PDB entry 2AD6 | X-ray diffraction, 1.50 A resolution | chains C and D of the 4 polymer chains in the assembly

[Chain C]
Name: Methanol dehydrogenase subunit 1
From: Methylophilus methylotrophus
Notes: EC 1.1.99.8
Reference sequence: P38539 (DHM1_METME); residues 1-571 here correspond to UniProt positions 3-573 (UniProt number = residue number + 2)
Amino-acid sequence (571 residues; each row starts with the number of its first residue):
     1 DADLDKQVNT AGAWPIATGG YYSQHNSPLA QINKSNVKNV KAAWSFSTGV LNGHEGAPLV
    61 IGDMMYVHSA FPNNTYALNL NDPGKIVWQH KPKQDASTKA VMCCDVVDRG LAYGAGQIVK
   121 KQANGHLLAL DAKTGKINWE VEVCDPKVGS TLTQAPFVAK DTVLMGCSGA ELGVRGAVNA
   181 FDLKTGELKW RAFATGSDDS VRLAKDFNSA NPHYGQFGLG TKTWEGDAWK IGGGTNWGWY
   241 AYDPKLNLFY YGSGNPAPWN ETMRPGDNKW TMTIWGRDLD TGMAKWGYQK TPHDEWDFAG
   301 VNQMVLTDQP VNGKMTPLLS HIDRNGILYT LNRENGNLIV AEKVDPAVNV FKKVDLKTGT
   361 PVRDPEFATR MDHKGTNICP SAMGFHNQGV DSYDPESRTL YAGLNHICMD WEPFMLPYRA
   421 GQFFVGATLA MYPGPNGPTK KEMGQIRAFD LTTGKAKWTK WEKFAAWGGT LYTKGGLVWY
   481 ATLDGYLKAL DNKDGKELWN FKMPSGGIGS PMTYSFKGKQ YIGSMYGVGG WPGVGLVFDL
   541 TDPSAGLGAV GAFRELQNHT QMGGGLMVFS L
Disulfides: Cys103-Cys104, Cys144-Cys167, Cys379-Cys408
Metal / ion sites: Ca2+: Glu171, Asn255, Asp297 (together with pyrroloquinoline quinone)
Small-molecule neighbours: pyrroloquinoline quinone (PQQ): Glu55, Cys103, Cys104, Val107, Arg109, Thr153, Ser168, Gly169, Ala170, Glu171, Thr235, Trp237, Asn255, Asp297, Ala299, Arg324, Asn387, Gln388, Trp467, Gly530, Trp531, Pro532

[Chain D]
Name: Methanol dehydrogenase subunit 2
From: Methylophilus methylotrophus
Notes: EC 1.1.99.8
Reference sequence: P38540 (DHM2_METME); residues 1-69 here correspond to UniProt positions 23-91 (UniProt number = residue number + 22)
Amino-acid sequence (69 residues; numbered 1 to 69; the number before each row is that of its first residue):
     1 YDGQNCKEPG NCWENKPGYP EKIAGSKYDP KHDPVELNKQ EESIKAMDAR NAKRIANAKS
    61 SGNFVFDVK
Disulfides: Cys6-Cys12

[Chain C / chain D interface]
Pairs across the interface - 85 pairs, chain C then chain D:
  His126(C) with Phe66(D)
  Asn138(C) with Phe64(D)
  Trp139(C) with Phe64(D), hydrophobic
  Glu140(C) with Phe64(D); Phe66(D)
  Val141(C) with Asn51(D)
  Glu142(C) with Met47(D); Arg50(D), salt bridge; Asn51(D), hydrogen bond (backbone-side chain); Arg54(D), salt bridge; Phe66(D)
  Val143(C) with Met47(D)
  Cys144(C) with Met47(D)
  Asp145(C) with Ser43(D)
  Val148(C) with Ser43(D)
  Gly173(C) with Gln40(D), hydrogen bond (backbone-side chain)
  Val174(C) with Gln40(D)
  Arg175(C) with Gln40(D), hydrogen bond (backbone-side chain)
  Thr185(C) with Ile55(D)
  Gly186(C) with Ile55(D)
  Glu187(C) with Ile55(D)
  Leu188(C) with Asp48(D)
  Arg191(C) with Ile44(D); Met47(D); Asp48(D), salt bridge
  Pro212(C) with Pro9(D)
  His213(C) with Gly10(D)
  Tyr214(C) with Gly10(D)
  Gly215(C) with Pro9(D); Gly10(D)
  Leu219(C) with Pro9(D); Gly10(D)
  Thr223(C) with Gly10(D)
  Glu225(C) with Lys22(D); Ile23(D), hydrogen bond (side chain-backbone); Ala24(D), hydrogen bond (side chain-backbone)
  Asp227(C) with Leu37(D)
  Lys230(C) with Asn38(D); Gln40(D), hydrogen bond (backbone-side chain)
  Ile231(C) with His32(D); Leu37(D), hydrophobic; Gln40(D)
  Glu261(C) with Lys16(D), salt bridge
  Thr262(C) with Ile23(D); Tyr28(D)
  Met263(C) with Ile23(D); Pro30(D), hydrophobic; His32(D)
  Pro265(C) with Trp13(D), hydrophobic; Ile23(D)
  Gly266(C) with Trp13(D)
  Asp267(C) with Gly10(D); Asn11(D); Cys12(D), hydrogen bond (side chain-backbone); Trp13(D), hydrogen bond (side chain-backbone)
  Lys269(C) with Gly10(D), hydrogen bond (side chain-backbone)
  His293(C) with Tyr1(D); Trp13(D)
  Glu295(C) with Tyr1(D); Lys16(D), salt bridge
  Thr358(C) with Gln4(D), hydrogen bond
  Thr360(C) with Gly3(D); Gln4(D), hydrogen bond
  Pro361(C) with Asp2(D); Gln4(D)
  Val362(C) with Asp2(D); Gln4(D)
  Arg363(C) with Tyr1(D); Asp2(D), hydrogen bond (backbone-backbone); Gly3(D)
  Ala368(C) with Lys16(D)
  Thr369(C) with Lys16(D)
  Arg370(C) with Lys16(D); Tyr19(D), hydrogen bond
  Met371(C) with Tyr19(D), hydrogen bond (backbone-side chain); Tyr28(D), hydrophobic
  Asp372(C) with Tyr28(D), hydrogen bond
  Met415(C) with Tyr28(D); Asp29(D)
  Tyr418(C) with Glu36(D); Gln40(D)
  Arg419(C) with Glu36(D)
  Ala420(C) with Glu36(D), hydrogen bond (backbone-side chain); Lys39(D)
  Phe424(C) with His32(D)
Also at the interface, not in a pair above, chain C (59 interface residues in all): Phe193, Lys222, Arg264, Pro292, Asp355, Pro365, His373
Also at the interface, not in a pair above, chain D (34 interface residues in all): Glu21

[In short]
Chain C and chain D form an interface of 59 and 34 residues respectively; the contacts include 16 hydrogen
bonds and 5 salt bridges. Among the polar pairs are Glu142(C)-Arg50(D), Glu142(C)-Arg54(D) and
Arg191(C)-Asp48(D). Chain C binds pyrroloquinoline quinone. Glu171(C), Asn255(C) and Asp297(C) coordinate
Ca2+.
Chain C is Methanol dehydrogenase subunit 1 and chain D is Methanol dehydrogenase subunit 2, both from
Methylophilus methylotrophus; the structure, crystal structure of methanol dehydrogenase from M. W3A1 (form
C), was determined by X-ray diffraction together with 2AD7 and 2AD8 from the same study.
